PDB entry 1N05 | X-ray diffraction, 2.10 A resolution | chain A

[Chain A]
Name: putative Riboflavin kinase
From: Schizosaccharomyces pombe
Notes: EC 2.7.1.26
UniProtKB: O74866 (RIFK_SCHPO); numbering as in UniProt (aligned over 1-163)
Amino-acid sequence (163 residues; numbered 1 to 163; the number before each row is that of its first residue):
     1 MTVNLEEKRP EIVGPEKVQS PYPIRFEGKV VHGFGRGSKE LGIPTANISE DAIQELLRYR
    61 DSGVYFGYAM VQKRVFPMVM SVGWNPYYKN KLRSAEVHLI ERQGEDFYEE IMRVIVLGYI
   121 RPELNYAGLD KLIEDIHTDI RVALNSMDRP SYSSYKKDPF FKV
Not modelled in the structure: 1-9, 83-93, 163
Reported in the primary citation:
  - catalytic residues: Asn-47, Glu-96 (proposed by the authors, not directly observed)
  - mutagenesis - E96Q: decreased catalytic activity

[In short]
The paper reports catalytic residues Asn-47 and Glu-96; E96Q reduces catalytic activity.
Chain A is putative Riboflavin kinase (Schizosaccharomyces pombe); the structure, Crystal Structure of
Schizosaccharomyces pombe Riboflavin Kinase Reveals a Novel ATP and Riboflavin Binding Fold, was determined by
X-ray diffraction (same publication as 1N06 and 1N08).
